PDB entry 4YFN | X-ray diffraction, 3.82 A resolution | chains C and F of the 6 polymer chains in the assembly

# Chain C
Protein: DNA-directed RNA polymerase subunit beta
From: Escherichia coli O139:H28 (strain E24377A / ETEC)
Notes: EC 2.7.7.6
UniProt: A7ZUK1 (RPOB_ECO24); residues 1-1342 here = UniProt positions 1-1342
Sequence (1342 residues; row label = number of the first residue in the row):
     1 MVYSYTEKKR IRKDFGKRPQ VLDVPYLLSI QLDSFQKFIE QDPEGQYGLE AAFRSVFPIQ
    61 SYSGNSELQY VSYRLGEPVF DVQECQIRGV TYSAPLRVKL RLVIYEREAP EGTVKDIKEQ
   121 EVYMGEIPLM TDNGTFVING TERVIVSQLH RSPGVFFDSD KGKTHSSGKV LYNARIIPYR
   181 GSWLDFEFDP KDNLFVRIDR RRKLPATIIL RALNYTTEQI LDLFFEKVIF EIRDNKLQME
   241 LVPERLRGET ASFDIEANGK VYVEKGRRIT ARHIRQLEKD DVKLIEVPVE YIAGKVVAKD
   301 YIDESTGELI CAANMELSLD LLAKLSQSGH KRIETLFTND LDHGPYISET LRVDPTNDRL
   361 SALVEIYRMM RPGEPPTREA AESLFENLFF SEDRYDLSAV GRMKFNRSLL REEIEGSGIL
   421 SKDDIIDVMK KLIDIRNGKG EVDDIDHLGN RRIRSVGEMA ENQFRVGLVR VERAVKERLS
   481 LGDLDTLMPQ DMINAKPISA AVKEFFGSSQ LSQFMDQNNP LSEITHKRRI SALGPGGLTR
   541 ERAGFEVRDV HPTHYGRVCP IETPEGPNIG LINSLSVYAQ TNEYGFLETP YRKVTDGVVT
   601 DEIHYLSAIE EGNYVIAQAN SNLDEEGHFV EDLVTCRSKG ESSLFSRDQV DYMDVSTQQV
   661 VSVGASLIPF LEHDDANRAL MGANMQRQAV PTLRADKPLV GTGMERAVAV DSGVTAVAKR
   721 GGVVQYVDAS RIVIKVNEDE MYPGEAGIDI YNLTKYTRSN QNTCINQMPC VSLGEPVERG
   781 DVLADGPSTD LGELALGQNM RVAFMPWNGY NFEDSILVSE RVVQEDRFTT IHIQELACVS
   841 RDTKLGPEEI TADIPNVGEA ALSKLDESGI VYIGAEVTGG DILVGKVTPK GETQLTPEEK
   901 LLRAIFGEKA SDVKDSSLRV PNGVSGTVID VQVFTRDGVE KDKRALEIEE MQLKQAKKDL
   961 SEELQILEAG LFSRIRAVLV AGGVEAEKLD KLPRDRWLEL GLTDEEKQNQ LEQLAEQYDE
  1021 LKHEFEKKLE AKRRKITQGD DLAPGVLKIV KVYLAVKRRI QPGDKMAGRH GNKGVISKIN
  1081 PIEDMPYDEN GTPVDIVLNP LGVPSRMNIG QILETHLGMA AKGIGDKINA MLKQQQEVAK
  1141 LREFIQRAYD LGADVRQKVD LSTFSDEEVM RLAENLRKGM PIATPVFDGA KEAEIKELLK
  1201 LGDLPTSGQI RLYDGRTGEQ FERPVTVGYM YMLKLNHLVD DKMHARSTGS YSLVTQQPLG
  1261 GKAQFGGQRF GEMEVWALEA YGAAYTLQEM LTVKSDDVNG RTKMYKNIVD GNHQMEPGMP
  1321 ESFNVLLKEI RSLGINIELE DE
Not modelled in the structure: 1-2
Curated features (UniProtKB/Swiss-Prot):
  - modified residue (N6-acetyllysine): K1022, K1200
Residues lining bound ligands: 4C2 (N-[3,4-dioxo-2-(4-{[4-(trifluoromethyl)benzyl]amino}piperidin-1-yl)cyclobut-1-en-1-yl]-3,5-dimethyl-1,2-oxazole-4-sulfonamide): F1270, G1271, E1272, V1275, L1291, F1323, L1326, I1330, I1337
What the authors report for this chain:
  - binding site for 4C2: L1326

# Chain F
Protein: RNA polymerase sigma factor RpoD
From: Escherichia coli (strain K12)
UniProt: P00579 (RPOD_ECOLI); numbering as in UniProt (aligned over 1-613)
Sequence (613 residues; numbered 1 to 613; the number before each row is that of its first residue):
     1 MEQNPQSQLK LLVTRGKEQG YLTYAEVNDH LPEDIVDSDQ IEDIIQMIND MGIQVMEEAP
    61 DADDLMLAEN TADEDAAEAA AQVLSSVESE IGRTTDPVRM YMREMGTVEL LTREGEIDIA
   121 KRIEDGINQV QCSVAEYPEA ITYLLEQYDR VEAEEARLSD LITGFVDPNA EEDLAPTATH
   181 VGSELSQEDL DDDEDEDEED GDDDSADDDN SIDPELAREK FAELRAQYVV TRDTIKAKGR
   241 SHATAQEEIL KLSEVFKQFR LVPKQFDYLV NSMRVMMDRV RTQERLIMKL CVEQCKMPKK
   301 NFITLFTGNE TSDTWFNAAI AMNKPWSEKL HDVSEEVHRA LQKLQQIEEE TGLTIEQVKD
   361 INRRMSIGEA KARRAKKEMV EANLRLVISI AKKYTNRGLQ FLDLIQEGNI GLMKAVDKFE
   421 YRRGYKFSTY ATWWIRQAIT RSIADQARTI RIPVHMIETI NKLNRISRQM LQEMGREPTP
   481 EELAERMLMP EDKIRKVLKI AKEPISMETP IGDDEDSHLG DFIEDTTLEL PLDSATTESL
   541 RAATHDVLAG LTAREAKVLR MRFGIDMNTD YTLEEVGKQF DVTRERIRQI EAKALRKLRH
   601 PSRSEVLRSF LDD
Not modelled in the structure: 1-93, 168-212, 237-242, 613
Curated features (UniProtKB/Swiss-Prot):
  - DNA-binding region: L573 to A592 (H-T-H motif)
  - region: R584 to R599 (Interaction with anti-sigma factors)
  - motif: D403 to Q406 (Interaction with polymerase core subunit RpoC)
  - site: R562 (Interaction with anti-sigma factors)
  - mutagenesis: A553 (A553D: Disrupts the interaction with Escherichia phage lambda antitermination protein Q), R596 (R596D/E: 2-fold reduction in activation of class II Crp-dependent promoters)

# Chain C / chain F interface
Residue-residue contacts (52):
  R97(C) with G475(F)
  V122(C) with Q472(F)
  Y123(C) with Q472(F); G475(F)
  Q490(C) with Q472(F)
  D491(C) with R468(F)
  N494(C) with L471(F)
  A495(C) with L471(F), hydrophobic
  D842(C) with K499(F)
  N856(C) with D612(F)
  P897(C) with G564(F); I565(F)
  E898(C) with L540(F); R541(F); T544(F)
  K900(C) with F563(F)
  L901(C) with T544(F); F563(F), hydrophobic
  L902(C) with L607(F), hydrophobic
  A904(C) with F563(F), hydrophobic; L595(F); R599(F)
  I905(C) with L595(F), hydrophobic; R599(F), hydrogen bond (backbone-side chain)
  F906(C) with S604(F); R608(F); L611(F), hydrophobic
  E908(C) with L611(F)
  R936(C) with R495(F)
  G1045(C) with K499(F)
  T1248(C) with P531(F); L532(F)
  G1249(C) with L530(F)
  S1250(C) with E524(F), hydrogen bond
  Y1251(C) with E524(F); D525(F), hydrogen bond (backbone-backbone); L528(F), hydrophobic
  S1252(C) with D521(F); I523(F), hydrogen bond (side chain-backbone); D525(F)
  L1253(C) with I523(F), hydrogen bond (backbone-backbone); E524(F); D525(F)
  Q1256(C) with D525(F), hydrogen bond; L528(F)
  L1259(C) with D521(F); F522(F); E524(F)
  Y1305(C) with P531(F); L532(F)
  K1306(C) with S534(F); E538(F), salt bridge
Interface residues without a listed pair, chain C (40 interface residues in all): G373, I493, K496, E899, R903, P1044, V1254, R1301, T1302, D1310
Interface residues without a listed pair, chain F (39 interface residues in all): R99, R476, K502, G520, A535, L559, D570, L598, F610

# Overview
Chain C and chain F form an interface of 40 and 39 residues respectively, with 6 hydrogen bonds and 1 salt
bridge. Among the polar pairs are K1306(C)-E538(F), I905(C)-R599(F) and S1250(C)-E524(F). Ligands of chain C:
compound 4C2. UniProt lists 2 mutagenesis sites on chain F. The paper reports a binding site for 4C2 at
L1326(C).
Chain C is DNA-directed RNA polymerase subunit beta (Escherichia coli O139:H28 (strain E24377A / ETEC)) and
chain F is RNA polymerase sigma factor RpoD (Escherichia coli (strain K12)); the structure, Escherichia coli
RNA polymerase in complex with squaramide compound 14
(N-[3,4-dioxo-2-(4-{[4-(trifluoromethyl)benzyl]amino}piperidin-1-yl)cyclobut-1-en-1-yl]-3,5-dimethyl-1,2-oxazole-4-sulfonamide),
was determined by X-ray diffraction, deposited together with 4YFK and 4YFX.
